Entry 3PXW (X-ray diffraction, 2.11 A resolution); this record covers chains D and E of the 6 polymer chains in the assembly.

[Chain D]
Name: Methylamine dehydrogenase heavy chain
Source organism: Paracoccus denitrificans
Notes: EC 1.4.99.3
Reference sequence: A1BB97 (A1BB97_PARDP); residues 2-386 here correspond to UniProt positions 33-417 (UniProt number = residue number + 31)
Sequence (385 residues; row label = number of the first residue in the row):
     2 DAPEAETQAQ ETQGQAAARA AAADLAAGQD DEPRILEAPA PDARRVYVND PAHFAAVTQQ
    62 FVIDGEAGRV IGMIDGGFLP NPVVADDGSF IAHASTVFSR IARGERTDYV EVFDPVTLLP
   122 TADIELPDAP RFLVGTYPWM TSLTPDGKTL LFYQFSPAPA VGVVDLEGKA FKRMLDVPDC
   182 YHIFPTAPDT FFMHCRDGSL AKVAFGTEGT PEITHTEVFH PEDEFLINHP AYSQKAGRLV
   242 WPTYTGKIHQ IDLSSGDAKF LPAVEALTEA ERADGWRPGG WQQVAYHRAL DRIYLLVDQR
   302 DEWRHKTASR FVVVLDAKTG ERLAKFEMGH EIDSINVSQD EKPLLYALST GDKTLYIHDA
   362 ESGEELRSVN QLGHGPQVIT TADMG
Unresolved in the structure: 2-10
Cystine bridges: Cys181-Cys196

[Chain E]
Name: Methylamine dehydrogenase light chain
Source organism: Paracoccus denitrificans
Notes: EC 1.4.99.3
Reference sequence: P22619 (DHML_PARDE); residues 1-131 here correspond to UniProt positions 58-188 (UniProt number = residue number + 57)
Sequence (137 residues; each row starts with the number of its first residue):
     1 ADAPAGTDPR AKWVPQDNDI QACDYWRHCS IDGNICDCSG GSLTNCPPGT KLATASWVAS
    61 CYNPTDGQSY LIAYRDCCGY NVSGRCPCLN TEGELPVYRP EFANDIIWCF GAEDDAMTYH
   121 CTISPIVGKA SHHHHHH
Unresolved in the structure: 1-6, 132-137
Sequence notes: expression tag (132-137)
Modified residues: Trp57 (7-hydroxy-l-tryptophan; 0AF)
Cystine bridges: Cys23-Cys88, Cys29-Cys61, Cys36-Cys121, Cys38-Cys86, Cys46-Cys77, Cys78-Cys109
UniProt features mapped onto this chain:
  - modified residue: Trp57 (Tryptophylquinone)
  - cross-link: Trp57 to Trp108 (Tryptophan tryptophylquinone (Trp-Trp))
From the paper describing this entry:
  - post-translational modification sites: Trp57, Trp108 (citing earlier work)

[Interface between chain D and chain E]
Pairs across the interface (65):
  Gln14(D) with Gln21(E)
  Gly15(D) with Asp19(E); Ile20(E), hydrogen bond (backbone-backbone); Gln21(E)
  Gln16(D) with Asn18(E); Asp19(E)
  Ala18(D) with Ile20(E), hydrophobic
  Ala19(D) with Asn18(E); Asp19(E); Ile20(E), hydrophobic
  Arg20(D) with Asp17(E), salt bridge
  Ala22(D) with Arg27(E); Leu43(E), hydrophobic
  Ala23(D) with Asp17(E)
  Leu26(D) with Asn63(E); Ile126(E), hydrophobic
  Asp32(D) with Asn45(E)
  Glu33(D) with Asn45(E)
  Pro34(D) with Thr44(E); Asn45(E); Leu52(E); Arg75(E)
  Arg35(D) with Asn45(E), hydrogen bond (backbone-side chain); Cys46(E), hydrogen bond (backbone-backbone)
  Ile36(D) with Cys46(E), hydrophobic; Pro47(E); Thr50(E); Lys51(E); Leu52(E)
  Leu37(D) with Gly40(E); Gly41(E); Ser42(E); Asn45(E); Cys46(E), hydrogen bond (backbone-backbone); Pro48(E)
  Ala39(D) with Pro48(E)
  Val58(D) with Asn81(E)
  Gln60(D) with Val82(E), hydrogen bond (side chain-backbone); Ser83(E)
  Arg70(D) with Gln21(E); Asp37(E), salt bridge; Gly41(E), hydrogen bond (side chain-backbone)
  Val71(D) with Cys38(E); Ser39(E); Gly40(E), hydrogen bond (backbone-backbone); Arg85(E)
  Ile72(D) with Gly40(E); Pro48(E)
  Gly73(D) with Ser39(E)
  Met74(D) with Ser39(E); Tyr80(E), hydrogen bond (backbone-side chain); Ser83(E); His120(E)
  Asp76(D) with Tyr80(E); Asn81(E), hydrogen bond (side chain-backbone)
  Val117(D) with Pro48(E)
  Thr118(D) with Pro48(E); Gly49(E), hydrogen bond (backbone-backbone)
  Leu119(D) with Pro48(E), hydrophobic
  Leu120(D) with Lys51(E)
  Val370(D) with Arg85(E)
  Asn371(D) with Arg85(E), hydrogen bond (backbone-side chain)
  Gln372(D) with Arg85(E); Cys86(E), hydrogen bond (side chain-backbone); Pro87(E)
Other interface residues (no listed pair), chain D (36 interface residues in all): Thr13, Glu38, Phe62, Ile75, Leu373
Other interface residues (no listed pair), chain E (40 interface residues in all): Tyr25, Trp26, Thr65, Asp66, Tyr70, Gly84, Ile123

[In short]
Chain D and chain E form an interface of 36 and 40 residues respectively, with 12 hydrogen bonds and 2 salt
bridges. Polar contacts include Arg20(D)-Asp17(E), Arg70(D)-Asp37(E) and Arg35(D)-Asn45(E). The paper reports
modification sites Trp57(E) and Trp108(E).
Here chain D is Methylamine dehydrogenase heavy chain and chain E is Methylamine dehydrogenase light chain,
both from Paracoccus denitrificans. Entry 3PXW (Crystal Structure of Ferrous NO Adduct of MauG in Complex with
Pre-Methylamine Dehydrogenase) was determined by X-ray diffraction, deposited together with 3PXS and 3PXT.
